Entry 1I7W (X-ray diffraction, 2.00 A resolution); this record covers chains A and C of the 4 polymer chains in the assembly.

# Chain A (and C)
Molecule: Beta-catenin
Organism: Mus musculus
Notes: fragment: armadillo domain; chain C of this document is another copy of the same molecule, construct and numbering; everything in this record applies to it too
Reference sequence: Q02248 (CTNB1_MOUSE); numbering as in UniProt (aligned over 134-671)
Sequence (538 residues; numbered 134 to 671; the number before each row is that of its first residue):
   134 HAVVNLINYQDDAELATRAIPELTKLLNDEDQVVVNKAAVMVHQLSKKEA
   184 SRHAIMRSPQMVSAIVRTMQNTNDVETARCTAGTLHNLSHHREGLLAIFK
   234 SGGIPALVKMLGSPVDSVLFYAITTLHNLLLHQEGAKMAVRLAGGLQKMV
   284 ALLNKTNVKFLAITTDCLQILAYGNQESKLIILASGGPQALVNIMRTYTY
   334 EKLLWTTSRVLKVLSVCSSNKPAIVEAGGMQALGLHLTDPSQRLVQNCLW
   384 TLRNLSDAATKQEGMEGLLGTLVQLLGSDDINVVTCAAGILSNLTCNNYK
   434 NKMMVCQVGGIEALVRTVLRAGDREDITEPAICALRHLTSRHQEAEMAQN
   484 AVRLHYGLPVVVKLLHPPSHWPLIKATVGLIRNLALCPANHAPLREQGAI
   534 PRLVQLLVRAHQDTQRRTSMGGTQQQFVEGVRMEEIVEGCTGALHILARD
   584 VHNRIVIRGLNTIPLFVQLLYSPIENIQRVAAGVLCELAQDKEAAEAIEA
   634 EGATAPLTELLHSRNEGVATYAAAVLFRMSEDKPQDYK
Not modelled in the structure: 134-148, 550-563, 663-671 (chain C: 134-142, 552-563, 664-671)
Metal / ion sites: Zn2+: H176, C213

# Chain A / chain C interface
Contacting residue pairs (31; chain A residue first):
  M328(A) - Q193(C)  hydrogen bond (backbone-side chain)
  R329(A) - T157(C)
  R329(A) - N161(C)
  R329(A) - Q193(C)  hydrogen bond (backbone-side chain)
  R329(A) - R200(C)
  T330(A) - T157(C)
  T330(A) - K158(C)
  T330(A) - N161(C)
  T330(A) - Q193(C)
  Y331(A) - K158(C)
  Y331(A) - Q193(C)  hydrogen bond (backbone-side chain)
  T332(A) - Q193(C)
  L368(A) - P192(C)
  L368(A) - Q193(C)
  L368(A) - S196(C)
  H369(A) - Q193(C)
  E396(A) - P238(C)
  E399(A) - F232(C)
  E399(A) - P238(C)
  E399(A) - A272(C)
  G400(A) - K233(C)  hydrogen bond (backbone-side chain)
  T404(A) - K233(C)  hydrogen bond
  Y432(A) - L275(C)  hydrophobic
  K433(A) - L275(C)  hydrogen bond (side chain-backbone)
  M436(A) - M271(C)
  M437(A) - F232(C)  hydrophobic
  M437(A) - G268(C)
  M437(A) - M271(C)  hydrogen bond (backbone-side chain)
  Q440(A) - G268(C)
  Q440(A) - M271(C)
  Q476(A) - E310(C)
Interface residues without a listed pair, chain A (21 interface residues in all): G397, G403, Q407, E477
Interface residues without a listed pair, chain C (17 interface residues in all): P154, G235

# In short
The interface between chain A and chain C involves 21 residues on one side and 17 on the other, with 7
hydrogen bonds. Polar contacts include M328(A)-Q193(C), R329(A)-Q193(C) and Y331(A)-Q193(C). The Zn2+ site is
built by H176(A) and C213(A).
Chain A and chain C are both Beta-catenin (Mus musculus); the structure, Beta-catenin/phosphorylated
E-cadherin complex, was determined by X-ray diffraction, deposited together with 1I7X.
